Entry 8FIL (X-ray diffraction, 2.01 A resolution); this record covers chains A and D.

[Chain A]
Molecule: DNA dC->dU-editing enzyme APOBEC-3A
Organism: Homo sapiens
Notes: EC 3.5.4.38
UniProtKB: P31941 (ABC3A_HUMAN); numbering as in UniProt (aligned over 1-199)
Amino-acid sequence (199 residues; each row starts with the number of its first residue):
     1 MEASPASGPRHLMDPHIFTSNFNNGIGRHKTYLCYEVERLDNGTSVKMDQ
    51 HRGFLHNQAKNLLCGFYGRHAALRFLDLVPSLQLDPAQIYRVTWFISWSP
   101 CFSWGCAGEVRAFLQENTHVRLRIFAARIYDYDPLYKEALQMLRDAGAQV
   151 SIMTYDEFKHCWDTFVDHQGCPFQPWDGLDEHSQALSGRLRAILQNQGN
Disordered / not traced: 1-9, 41-44, 197-199
Construct notes: engineered mutation Ala72 (Glu in P31941)
UniProt features mapped onto this chain:
  - binding site (Zn(2+)): His70, Cys101, Cys106
  - mutagenesis: Arg28 (R28E: No effect on deaminase activity despite an altered restriction activity towards genetic invaders), His29 (H29A: Altered deaminase activity and restriction activity towards genetic invaders), Lys30 (K30F: Altered deaminase activity and restriction activity towards genetic invaders), Asn57 (N57A: Altered deaminase activity and restriction activity towards genetic invaders), Lys60 (K60A: Altered deaminase activity and restriction activity towards genetic invaders), Arg69 (R69A: Altered deaminase activity and restriction activity towards genetic invaders), His70 (H70R: Altered deaminase activity), Trp98 (W98L: Altered deaminase activity and restriction activity towards genetic invaders), Cys106 (C106S: Altered deaminase activity), Arg128 (R128A: Altered deaminase activity and restriction activity towards genetic invaders), Tyr130 (Y130A: Altered deaminase activity and restriction activity towards genetic invaders), Asp131 (D131N: No effect on deaminase activity despite an altered restriction activity towards genetic invaders), 2 further mutagenesis entries in UniProt
Residues lining bound ligands: inositol hexakisphosphate (IHP): Lys159, His160, Asp163
What the authors report for this chain:
  - mutagenesis - R28A, H29R (10-fold): decreased catalytic activity on linear ssDNA (citing earlier work)

[Chain D]
Molecule: 13-nt DNA strand
Sequence (13 nucleotides; row label = number of the first residue in the row; numbers below 1 keep their minus sign (DT-7 is residue -7)):
    -7 TGCGCTTCGCGCT

[Chain A / chain D interface]
Pairs across the interface (24; chain A residue first):
  Gly27(A) with DT-2(D), sugar contact
  Arg28(A) with DT-2(D), base contact; DT-1(D), sugar contact
  His29(A) with DT-2(D), hydrogen bond to the phosphate; DT-1(D), phosphate contact; DC0(D), salt bridge to the phosphate; DG1(D), stacking on the base
  Lys30(A) with DC0(D), sugar contact
  Thr31(A) with DC0(D), hydrogen bond to the sugar
  Asn57(A) with DC0(D), hydrogen bond to the phosphate; DG1(D), phosphate contact
  Ala59(A) with DG1(D), phosphate contact
  Lys60(A) with DG1(D), hydrogen bond to the phosphate; DC2(D), salt bridge to the phosphate
  His70(A) with DC0(D), stacking on the base
  Ala71(A) with DC0(D), hydrogen bond to the base
  Trp98(A) with DT-1(D), sugar contact; DC0(D), hydrogen bond to the base
  Ser99(A) with DC0(D), hydrogen bond to the base
  Pro100(A) with DC0(D), base contact
  Tyr130(A) with DT-1(D), base contact; DC0(D), hydrogen bond to the phosphate
  Asp131(A) with DT-1(D), hydrogen bond to the base
  Tyr132(A) with DT-1(D), hydrogen bond to the base
Also at the interface, not in a pair above, chain A (19 interface residues in all): Leu62, Ile96, Ile129

[Summary]
19 residues of chain A and 5 residues of chain D are in contact; the contacts include 10 hydrogen bonds, 2
salt bridges and 2 aromatic stacking contacts. Polar pairs include Ala71(A)-DC0(D), Trp98(A)-DC0(D) and
Ser99(A)-DC0(D). Bound to chain A: inositol hexakisphosphate. The paper reports that R28A and H29R of chain A
reduce catalytic activity on linear ssDNA.
Chain A is DNA dC->dU-editing enzyme APOBEC-3A (Homo sapiens) and chain D is a 13-nt DNA strand; the
structure, Zinc-free APOBEC3A (inactive E72A mutant) in complex with TTC-hairpin DNA substrate, was determined
by X-ray diffraction together with 8FII, 8FIJ, 8FIK and 8FIM from the same study.
